Entry 6EG5 (X-ray diffraction, 2.45 A resolution); this record covers chains C and D of the 6 polymer chains in the assembly.

[Chain C]
Protein: Tubulin alpha-1B chain
Organism: Sus scrofa
UniProt: Q2XVP4 (TBA1B_PIG); residues 1-450 here = UniProt positions 1-450
Chain sequence (450 residues; each row starts with the number of its first residue):
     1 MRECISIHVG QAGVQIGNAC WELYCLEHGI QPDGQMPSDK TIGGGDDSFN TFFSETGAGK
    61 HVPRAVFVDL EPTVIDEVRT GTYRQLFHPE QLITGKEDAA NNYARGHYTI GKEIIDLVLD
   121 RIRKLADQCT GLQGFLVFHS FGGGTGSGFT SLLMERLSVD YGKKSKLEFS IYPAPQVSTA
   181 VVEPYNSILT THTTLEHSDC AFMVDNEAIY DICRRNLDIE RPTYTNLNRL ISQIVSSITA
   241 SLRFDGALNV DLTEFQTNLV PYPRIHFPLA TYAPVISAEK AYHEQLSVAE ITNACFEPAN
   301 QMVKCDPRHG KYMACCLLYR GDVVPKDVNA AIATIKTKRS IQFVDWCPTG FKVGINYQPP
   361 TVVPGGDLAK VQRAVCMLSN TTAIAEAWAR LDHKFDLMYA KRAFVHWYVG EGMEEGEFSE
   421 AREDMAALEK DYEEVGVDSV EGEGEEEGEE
Not modelled in the structure: 442-450
Metal / ion sites: Ca2+: Asp39, Thr41, Gly44, Glu55
Residues lining bound ligands:
  - GTP (guanosine-5'-triphosphate): Gly10, Gln11, Ala12, Gln15, Ile16, Asp69, Asp98, Ala99, Ala100, Asn101, Ser140, Gly142, Gly143, Gly144, Thr145, Gly146, Ile171, Pro173, Val177, Ser178, Thr179, Glu183, Asn206, Tyr224, Leu227, Asn228, Ile231
  - J7S (4-(2-chloropyrido[2,3-d]pyrimidin-4-yl)-7-methoxy-3,4-dihydroquinoxalin-2(1H)-one): Asn101, Thr179, Val181

[Chain D]
Protein: Tubulin beta-2B chain
Organism: Bos taurus
UniProt: Q6B856 (TBB2B_BOVIN); numbering as in UniProt (aligned over 1-445)
Chain sequence (445 residues; row label = number of the first residue in the row):
     1 MREIVHIQAG QCGNQIGAKF WEVISDEHGI DPTGSYHGDS DLQLERINVY YNEATGNKYV
    61 PRAILVDLEP GTMDSVRSGP FGQIFRPDNF VFGQSGAGNN WAKGHYTEGA ELVDSVLDVV
   121 RKESESCDCL QGFQLTHSLG GGTGSGMGTL LISKIREEYP DRIMNTFSVM PSPKVSDTVV
   181 EPYNATLSVH QLVENTDETY CIDNEALYDI CFRTLKLTTP TYGDLNHLVS ATMSGVTTCL
   241 RFPGQLNADL RKLAVNMVPF PRLHFFMPGF APLTSRGSQQ YRALTVPELT QQMFDSKNMM
   301 AACDPRHGRY LTVAAIFRGR MSMKEVDEQM LNVQNKNSSY FVEWIPNNVK TAVCDIPPRG
   361 LKMSATFIGN STAIQELFKR ISEQFTAMFR RKAFLHWYTG EGMDEMEFTE AESNMNDLVS
   421 EYQQYQDATA DEQGEFEEEE GEDEA
Not modelled in the structure: 1, 274-283, 432-445
Metal / ion sites: Mg2+: Glu69 (together with GTP)
Residues lining bound ligands:
  - GTP (guanosine-5'-triphosphate): Gly10, Gln11, Cys12, Gln15, Ile16, Glu69, Gly96, Ala97, Gly98, Asn99, Ser138, Gly140, Gly141, Gly142, Thr143, Gly144, Val169, Pro171, Val175, Ser176, Glu181, Asn204, Leu207, Tyr222, Leu225, Asn226
  - J7S (4-(2-chloropyrido[2,3-d]pyrimidin-4-yl)-7-methoxy-3,4-dihydroquinoxalin-2(1H)-one): Val236, Cys239, Leu240, Leu246, Ala248, Asp249, Lys252, Leu253, Asn256, Met257, Val313, Ala314, Ala315, Ile316, Asn347, Asn348, Lys350, Thr351, Ala352

[Interface between chain C and chain D]
Pairs across the interface (46; chain C residue first):
  Pro72(C) - Arg2(D)
  Thr73(C) - Asn247(D)
  Lys96(C) - Arg2(D)
  Lys96(C) - Asp128(D)  salt bridge
  Glu97(C) - Cys129(D)
  Asp98(C) - Lys252(D)  salt bridge
  Ala100(C) - Arg251(D)
  Ala100(C) - Lys252(D)
  Ala100(C) - Val255(D)
  Asn101(C) - Lys252(D)
  Asn101(C) - Asn256(D)  hydrogen bond
  Arg105(C) - Arg251(D)
  Pro175(C) - Asn347(D)
  Ser178(C) - Lys350(D)  hydrogen bond
  Ala180(C) - Asn256(D)
  Val181(C) - Asn256(D)  hydrogen bond (backbone-side chain)
  Val181(C) - Ile345(D)  hydrophobic
  Val181(C) - Pro346(D)
  Glu220(C) - Lys324(D)  salt bridge
  Arg221(C) - Met323(D)  hydrogen bond
  Arg221(C) - Asp327(D)  salt bridge
  Lys394(C) - Asn347(D)
  Leu397(C) - Trp344(D)
  Leu397(C) - Pro346(D)  hydrophobic
  Leu397(C) - Ala430(D)  hydrophobic
  Met398(C) - Trp344(D)  hydrogen bond (backbone-backbone)
  Met398(C) - Pro346(D)
  Lys401(C) - Phe260(D)
  Lys401(C) - Trp344(D)
  Lys401(C) - Ala428(D)
  Lys401(C) - Thr429(D)  hydrogen bond (side chain-backbone)
  Arg402(C) - Phe260(D)
  Ala403(C) - Pro259(D)
  Ala403(C) - Phe260(D)  hydrophobic
  Phe404(C) - Val255(D)
  Phe404(C) - Asn256(D)
  Phe404(C) - Val258(D)
  Phe404(C) - Pro259(D)  hydrogen bond (backbone-backbone)
  Phe404(C) - Ile345(D)  hydrophobic
  His406(C) - Val258(D)
  His406(C) - Pro259(D)  hydrogen bond (side chain-backbone)
  His406(C) - Phe260(D)
  His406(C) - Pro261(D)
  Trp407(C) - Ala254(D)
  Trp407(C) - Val255(D)
  Trp407(C) - Val258(D)  hydrogen bond (side chain-backbone)
Also at the interface, not in a pair above, chain C (28 interface residues in all): Thr179, Val182, Tyr210, Thr223, Glu411
Also at the interface, not in a pair above, chain D (29 interface residues in all): Asp197, Gln245, Asp249, Thr312, Glu343

[Summary]
28 residues of chain C and 29 residues of chain D are in contact, with 9 hydrogen bonds and 4 salt bridges.
Polar pairs include Lys96(C)-Asp128(D), Asp98(C)-Lys252(D) and Glu220(C)-Lys324(D). Compound J7S is bound
between chain C and chain D. Bound to chain C: GTP.
Chain C is Tubulin alpha-1B chain (Sus scrofa) and chain D is Tubulin beta-2B chain (Bos taurus); the
structure, The structure of SB-1-202-tubulin complex, was determined by X-ray diffraction.
